PDB entry 6U5K | electron microscopy, 3.50 A resolution | chains e and j of the 54 polymer chains in the assembly

Chain e (and j):
Molecule: Sheath PA0622
Source organism: Pseudomonas aeruginosa (strain ATCC 15692 / DSM 22644 / CIP 104116 / JCM 14847 / LMG 12228 / 1C / PRS 101 / PAO1)
Notes: chain j of this document is another copy of the same molecule, construct and numbering; everything in this record applies to it too
Reference sequence: G3XD39 (G3XD39_PSEAE); residue numbers follow UniProt; this construct covers 1-386
Chain sequence (386 residues; each row starts with the number of its first residue):
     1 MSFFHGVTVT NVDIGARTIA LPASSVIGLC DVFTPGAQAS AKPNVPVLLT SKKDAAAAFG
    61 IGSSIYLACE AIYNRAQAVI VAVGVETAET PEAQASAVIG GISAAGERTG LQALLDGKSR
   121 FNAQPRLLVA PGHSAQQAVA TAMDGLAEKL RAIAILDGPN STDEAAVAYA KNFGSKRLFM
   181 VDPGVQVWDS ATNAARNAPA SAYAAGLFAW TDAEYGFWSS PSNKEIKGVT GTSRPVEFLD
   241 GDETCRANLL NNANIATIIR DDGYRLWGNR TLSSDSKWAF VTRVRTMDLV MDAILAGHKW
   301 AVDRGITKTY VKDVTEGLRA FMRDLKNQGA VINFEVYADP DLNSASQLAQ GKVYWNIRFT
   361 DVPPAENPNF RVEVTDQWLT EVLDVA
Not modelled in the structure: 1, 385-386

Chain e / chain j interface:
Residue-residue contacts (39; chain e residue first):
  R151(e) - V9(j)
  E164(e) - R120(j)  salt bridge
  E164(e) - F121(j)
  K171(e) - K118(j)  hydrogen bond (side chain-backbone)
  K171(e) - S119(j)  hydrogen bond (side chain-backbone)
  K171(e) - N122(j)
  E237(e) - T50(j)
  L239(e) - Q77(j)
  D242(e) - Q77(j)  hydrogen bond
  E243(e) - A213(j)
  T244(e) - T50(j)  hydrogen bond (backbone-side chain)
  T244(e) - Q77(j)  hydrogen bond (side chain-backbone)
  T244(e) - A78(j)
  T244(e) - V79(j)
  C245(e) - T50(j)
  R246(e) - L48(j)
  R246(e) - T50(j)
  R246(e) - D54(j)  salt bridge
  L249(e) - L48(j)  hydrophobic
  L249(e) - V79(j)  hydrophobic
  D275(e) - R17(j)  salt bridge
  D275(e) - W300(j)
  D275(e) - R304(j)  salt bridge
  S276(e) - R17(j)
  S276(e) - T18(j)  hydrogen bond (side chain-backbone)
  K277(e) - D13(j)
  K277(e) - G15(j)
  K277(e) - R17(j)
  W278(e) - N11(j)
  W278(e) - D13(j)
  M287(e) - N11(j)
  M291(e) - V9(j)
  M291(e) - N11(j)
  L295(e) - V7(j)
  L295(e) - V9(j)  hydrophobic
  H298(e) - V7(j)
  V302(e) - H5(j)
  V302(e) - G6(j)
  D303(e) - H5(j)  salt bridge
Also at the interface, not in a pair above, chain e (27 interface residues in all): V167, K176, N252, A253, I294, K352
Also at the interface, not in a pair above, chain j (27 interface residues in all): F3, T10, S51, D212

Overview:
The chain e/chain j interface involves 27 residues from each chain, with 6 hydrogen bonds and 5 salt bridges.
Polar contacts include E164(e)-R120(j), R246(e)-D54(j) and D275(e)-R17(j).
Chain e and chain j are both Sheath PA0622 (Pseudomonas aeruginosa (strain ATCC 15692 / DSM 22644 / CIP 104116
/ JCM 14847 / LMG 12228 / 1C / PRS 101 / PAO1)); the structure, CryoEM Structure of Pyocin R2 - postcontracted
- baseplate, was determined by electron microscopy, deposited together with 6PYT, 6U5B, 6U5F and 6U5J.
